PDB entry 6XIE | X-ray diffraction, 1.43 A resolution | chains A and B of the 3 polymer chains in the assembly

== Chain A ==
Molecule: Proprotein convertase subtilisin/kexin type 9
Organism: Homo sapiens
Notes: EC 3.4.21.-
UniProtKB: Q8NBP7 (PCSK9_HUMAN); residues 31-152 here = UniProt positions 31-152
Amino-acid sequence (122 residues; each row starts with the number of its first residue):
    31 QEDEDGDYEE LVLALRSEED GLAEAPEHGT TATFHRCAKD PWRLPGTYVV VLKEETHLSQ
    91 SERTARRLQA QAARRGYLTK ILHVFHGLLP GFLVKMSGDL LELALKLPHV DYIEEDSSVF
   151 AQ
Disordered / not traced: 31-60

== Chain B ==
Molecule: Proprotein convertase subtilisin/kexin type 9
Organism: Homo sapiens
Notes: EC 3.4.21.-
UniProtKB: Q8NBP7 (PCSK9_HUMAN); numbering as in UniProt (aligned over 153-452)
Amino-acid sequence (308 residues; each row starts with the number of its first residue):
   153 SIPWNLERIT PPRYRADEYQ PPDGGSLVEV YLLDTSIQSD HREIEGRVMV TDFENVPEED
   213 GTRFHRQASK CDSHGTHLAG VVSGRDAGVA KGASMRSLRV LNCQGKGTVS GTLIGLEFIR
   273 KSQLVQPVGP LVVLLPLAGG YSRVLNAACQ RLARAGVVLV TAAGNFRDDA CLYSPASAPE
   333 VITVGATNAQ DQPVTLGTLG TNFGRCVDLF APGEDIIGAS SDCSTCFVSQ SGTSQAAAHV
   393 AGIAAMMLSA EPELTLAELR QRLIHFSAKD VINEAWFPED QRVLTPNLVA ALPPSTHGAG
   453 NSHHHHHH
Disordered / not traced: 164-173, 213-219, 447-460
Sequence notes: expression tag (453-460)
Disulfides: C223-C255, C323-C358, C375-C378

== Interface between chain A and chain B ==
Contacting residue pairs - 62 pairs, chain A then chain B:
  T63(A) - R295(B)  hydrogen bond
  H65(A) - R295(B)  hydrogen bond
  K69(A) - Y325(B)
  W72(A) - G291(B)
  W72(A) - G292(B)
  W72(A) - F318(B)  hydrophobic
  L74(A) - T260(B)
  V79(A) - L265(B)  hydrophobic
  V81(A) - V296(B)  hydrophobic
  H113(A) - I266(B)
  H113(A) - E269(B)  salt bridge
  F115(A) - L265(B)  hydrophobic
  F115(A) - I266(B)  hydrophobic
  F115(A) - E269(B)
  H116(A) - E269(B)  hydrogen bond (backbone-side chain)
  L118(A) - L268(B)  hydrophobic
  L118(A) - A300(B)
  L118(A) - R303(B)
  L118(A) - L304(B)  hydrophobic
  L119(A) - V296(B)  hydrophobic
  L119(A) - A300(B)
  L119(A) - R303(B)
  L123(A) - S262(B)
  Y142(A) - R295(B)
  Y142(A) - V296(B)
  Y142(A) - A299(B)
  E144(A) - S294(B)  hydrogen bond
  E144(A) - R295(B)  hydrogen bond (side chain-backbone)
  E144(A) - V296(B)  hydrogen bond (side chain-backbone)
  D146(A) - T260(B)
  D146(A) - V261(B)  hydrogen bond (side chain-backbone)
  D146(A) - S262(B)  hydrogen bond
  S147(A) - T260(B)
  S147(A) - V261(B)  hydrogen bond (backbone-backbone)
  S148(A) - G259(B)
  S148(A) - G291(B)
  V149(A) - G257(B)
  V149(A) - K258(B)
  V149(A) - G259(B)  hydrogen bond (backbone-backbone)
  V149(A) - T260(B)
  V149(A) - V261(B)  hydrophobic
  V149(A) - T264(B)
  V149(A) - A290(B)
  F150(A) - G257(B)
  F150(A) - K258(B)
  F150(A) - L289(B)
  F150(A) - A290(B)  hydrogen bond (backbone-backbone)
  A151(A) - H226(B)
  A151(A) - L253(B)  hydrophobic
  A151(A) - G257(B)  hydrogen bond (backbone-backbone)
  A151(A) - P288(B)
  Q152(A) - H226(B)  hydrogen bond (backbone-side chain)
  Q152(A) - P288(B)  hydrogen bond (backbone-backbone)
  Q152(A) - L289(B)
  Q152(A) - A290(B)
  Q152(A) - A314(B)
  Q152(A) - G316(B)
  Q152(A) - N317(B)  hydrogen bond (side chain-backbone)
  Q152(A) - F318(B)
  Q152(A) - G384(B)
  Q152(A) - T385(B)  hydrogen bond (backbone-backbone)
  Q152(A) - S386(B)  hydrogen bond (backbone-backbone)
Also at the interface, not in a pair above, chain A (26 interface residues in all): C67, V114, G117, D141
Also at the interface, not in a pair above, chain B (35 interface residues in all): R272, Q387

== In short ==
26 residues of chain A face 35 of chain B across their interface; the contacts include 17 hydrogen bonds and 1
salt bridge. Polar pairs include H113(A)-E269(B), T63(A)-R295(B) and H65(A)-R295(B).
Here chain A is Proprotein convertase subtilisin/kexin type 9 and chain B is Proprotein convertase
subtilisin/kexin type 9, both from Homo sapiens. Entry 6XIE (PCSK9(deltaCRD) in complex with cyclic peptide
77) was determined by X-ray diffraction, deposited together with 6XIB, 6XIC, 6XID and 6XIF.
